4PZN - chains B and D of the 5 polymer chains in the assembly; structure by X-ray diffraction, 2.30 A resolution.

== Chain B (and D) ==
Name: Polyhomeotic-like protein 3
From: Homo sapiens
Notes: fragment: sterile alpha motif; chain D of this document is another copy of the same molecule, construct and numbering; everything in this record applies to it too
UniProt: Q8NDX5 (PHC3_HUMAN); numbering as in UniProt (aligned over 914-983)
Amino-acid sequence (82 residues; row label = number of the first residue in the row):
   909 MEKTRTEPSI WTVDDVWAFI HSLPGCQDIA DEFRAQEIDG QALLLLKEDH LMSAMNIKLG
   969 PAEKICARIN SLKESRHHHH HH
Unresolved in the structure: 909-913, 983-990
Construct notes: initiating methionine (909, 990); expression tag (910-913, 984-989); engineered mutation Glu-971 (Leu in Q8NDX5)

== How chain B and chain D interact ==
Contacting residue pairs - 20 pairs, chain B then chain D:
  Glu-956(B) / His-958(D)  salt bridge
  Asp-957(B) / Ser-961(D)
  Met-960(B) / Ala-962(D)  hydrophobic
  Lys-966(B) / Ala-943(D)  hydrogen bond (side chain-backbone)
  Lys-966(B) / Gln-944(D)
  Lys-966(B) / Glu-945(D)  salt bridge
  Leu-967(B) / Gln-944(D)  hydrogen bond (backbone-side chain)
  Leu-967(B) / Ile-946(D)  hydrophobic
  Leu-967(B) / Leu-954(D)  hydrophobic
  Gly-968(B) / Gln-944(D)  hydrogen bond (backbone-backbone)
  Gly-968(B) / Glu-945(D)
  Gly-968(B) / Ala-950(D)
  Pro-969(B) / Gln-944(D)
  Pro-969(B) / Glu-945(D)
  Glu-971(B) / Leu-953(D)
  Glu-971(B) / Leu-954(D)
  Glu-971(B) / His-958(D)  salt bridge
  Lys-972(B) / Asp-947(D)  salt bridge
  Lys-972(B) / Gln-949(D)
  Ala-975(B) / Leu-953(D)  hydrophobic
Also at the interface, not in a pair above, chain D (13 interface residues in all): Met-963

== In short ==
10 residues of chain B face 13 of chain D across their interface, with 3 hydrogen bonds and 4 salt bridges.
Polar pairs include Glu-956(B)/His-958(D), Lys-966(B)/Glu-945(D) and Glu-971(B)/His-958(D).
Both chains are Polyhomeotic-like protein 3 (Homo sapiens). Entry 4PZN (Crystal structure of PHC3 SAM L971E)
was determined by X-ray diffraction, deposited together with 4PZO.
